8DUL - chains A and L of the 8 polymer chains in the assembly; structure by electron microscopy, 4.17 A resolution (low resolution: residue-level contacts below are approximate; hydrogen-bond / salt-bridge calls are withheld).

[Chain A]
Protein: Spike glycoprotein E1
From: Western equine encephalitis virus
UniProtKB: P13897 (POLS_WEEV); residues -59 to 429 here correspond to UniProt positions 738-1226 (UniProt number = residue number + 797)
Sequence (489 residues; numbered -59 to 429; the number before each row is that of its first residue; numbers below 1 keep their minus sign (Arg-59 is residue -59)):
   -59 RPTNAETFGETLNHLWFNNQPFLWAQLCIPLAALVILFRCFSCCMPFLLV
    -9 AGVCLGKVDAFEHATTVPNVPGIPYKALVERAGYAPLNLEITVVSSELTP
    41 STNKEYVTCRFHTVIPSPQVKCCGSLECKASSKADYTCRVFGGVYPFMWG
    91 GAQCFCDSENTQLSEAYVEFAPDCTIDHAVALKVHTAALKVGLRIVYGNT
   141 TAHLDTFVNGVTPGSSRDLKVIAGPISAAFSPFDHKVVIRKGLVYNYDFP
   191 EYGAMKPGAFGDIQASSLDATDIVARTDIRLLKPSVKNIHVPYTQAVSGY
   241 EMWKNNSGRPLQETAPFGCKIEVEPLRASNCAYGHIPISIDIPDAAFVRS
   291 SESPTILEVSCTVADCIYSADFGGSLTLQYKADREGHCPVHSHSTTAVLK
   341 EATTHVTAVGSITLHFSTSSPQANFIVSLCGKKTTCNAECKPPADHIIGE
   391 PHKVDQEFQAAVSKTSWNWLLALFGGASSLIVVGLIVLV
Not modelled in the structure: -59 to 41, 125-170, 269-429
Cystine bridges: Cys49-Cys114, Cys62-Cys94, Cys63-Cys96, Cys68-Cys78
Glycans and other covalent adducts: N-acetylglucosamine (NAG) linked to Asn245
Swiss-Prot annotation at these positions:
  - region: Val84 to Thr101 (E1 fusion peptide loop)
  - site (Cleavage): Ala-55, Glu-54, Ala0, Phe1
  - glycosylation (N-linked (GlcNAc...) asparagine): Asn139, Asn245, Asn270

[Chain L]
Protein: Antibody Fab SKT05 light chain
From: Macaca fascicularis
Notes: antibody fragment or engineered binder
Sequence (214 residues; row label = number of the first residue in the row):
     1 DIQMTQSPSSLSASAGDRVTLTCRASQAISFYLAWYQQKPGKAPKRLIYD
    51 ASELQGGVPSRFSGSGSGTDFTLSINSLQPEDSATYFCLQYDSPPFTFGP
   101 GTKVEIKRTVAAPSVFIFPPSEDQVKSGTVSVVCLLNNFYPREASVKWKV
   151 DGALKTGNSQESVTEQDSKDNTYSLSSTLTLSSTEYQSHKVYACEVTHQG
   201 LSSPVTKSFNRGEC
Not modelled in the structure: 108-214
Cystine bridges: Cys23-Cys88

[How chain A and chain L interact]
Contacting residue pairs - 6 pairs, chain A then chain L:
  Arg79(A) - Phe31(L)
  Val80(A) - Tyr49(L)
  Val80(A) - Asp50(L)
  Gly82(A) - Glu53(L)
  Glu99(A) - Gly56(L)
  Glu99(A) - Gly57(L)
Other interface residues (no listed pair), chain A (6 interface residues in all): Phe81, Lys223
Other interface residues (no listed pair), chain L (7 interface residues in all): Val58

[Overview]
The interface between chain A and chain L involves 6 residues on one side and 7 on the other. Covalently
linked N-acetylglucosamine: at Asn245(A).
Chain A is Spike glycoprotein E1 (Western equine encephalitis virus) and chain L is Antibody Fab SKT05 light
chain (Macaca fascicularis); the structure, Cryo-EM Structure of Antibody SKT05 in complex with Western Equine
Encephalitis Virus spike (local refinement from ..., was determined by electron microscopy, deposited together
with 8DEE, 8DEF, 8DEQ, 8DUN, 8DWO, 8EEU and 8EEV.
